8ZGH - chains U and V of the 8 polymer chains in the assembly; structure by electron microscopy, 3.93 A resolution.

Chain U (and V):
Protein: Procollagen galactosyltransferase 1
From: Homo sapiens
Notes: EC 2.4.1.50; chain V of this document is another copy of the same molecule, construct and numbering; everything in this record applies to it too
UniProt: Q8NBJ5 (GT251_HUMAN); residues 30-622 here = UniProt positions 30-622
Chain sequence (653 residues; row label = number of the first residue in the row; numbers below 1 keep their minus sign (Met-27 is residue -27)):
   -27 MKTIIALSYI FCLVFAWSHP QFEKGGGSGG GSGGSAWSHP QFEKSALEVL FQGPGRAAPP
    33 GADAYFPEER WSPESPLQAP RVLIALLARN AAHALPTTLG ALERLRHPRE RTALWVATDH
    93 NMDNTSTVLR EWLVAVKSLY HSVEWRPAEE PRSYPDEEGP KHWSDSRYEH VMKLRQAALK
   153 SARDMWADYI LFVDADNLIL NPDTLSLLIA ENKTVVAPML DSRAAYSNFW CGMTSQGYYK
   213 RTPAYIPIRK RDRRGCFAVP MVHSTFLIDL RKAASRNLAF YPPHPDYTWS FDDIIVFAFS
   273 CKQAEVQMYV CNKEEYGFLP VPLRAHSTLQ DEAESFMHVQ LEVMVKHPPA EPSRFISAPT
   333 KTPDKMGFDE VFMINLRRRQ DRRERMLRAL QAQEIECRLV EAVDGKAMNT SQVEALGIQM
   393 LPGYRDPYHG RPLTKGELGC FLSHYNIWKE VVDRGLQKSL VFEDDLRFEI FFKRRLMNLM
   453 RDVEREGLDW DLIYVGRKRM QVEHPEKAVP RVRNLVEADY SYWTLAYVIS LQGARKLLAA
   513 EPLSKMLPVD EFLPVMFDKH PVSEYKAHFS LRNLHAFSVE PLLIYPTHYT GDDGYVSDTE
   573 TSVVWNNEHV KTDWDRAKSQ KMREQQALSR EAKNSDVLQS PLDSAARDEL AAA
Disordered / not traced: -27 to 35, 623-625
Differences from the reference sequence: initiating methionine (-27); expression tag (-26 to 29, 623-625)
Disulfides: Cys228-Cys283
Glycans and other covalent adducts: N-acetylglucosamine (NAG) linked to Asn184
Ligand contacts: galactose-uridine-5'-diphosphate (GDU): Leu59, Ala60, Arg61, Asp91, Tyr126, Lys133, Trp135, Arg139, His142, Val143, Arg147, Asp166, Ala167, Asp168, His235, Asp265, Ile266, Pro294
From the paper describing this entry:
  - mutagenesis - Y126A, R139A, R147A, D166A, D168A: decreased catalytic activity
  - mutagenesis - R354A, E435A, D437A, T571A: abolished catalytic activity
  - catalytic residues: Asp522 (proposed by the authors, not directly observed)
  - disease-associated variants - L151R, A154P, G377R: decreased catalytic activity (proposed by the authors, not directly observed)

How chain U and chain V interact:
Residue-residue contacts - 42 pairs, chain U then chain V:
  Ser44(U) with Glu277(V), hydrogen bond
  Glu46(U) with Asn184(V); Lys185(V); Thr186(V)
  Ser47(U) with Lys244(V); Ala246(V)
  Pro48(U) with Lys244(V); Ala245(V), hydrogen bond (backbone-backbone)
  Leu49(U) with Arg243(V); Lys244(V)
  Gln50(U) with Arg243(V), hydrogen bond (backbone-backbone); Arg248(V)
  Arg53(U) with Arg53(V); Trp158(V); Asp160(V), salt bridge
  Glu82(U) with Arg248(V), salt bridge
  His113(U) with Asp156(V), hydrogen bond (side chain-backbone); Trp158(V), hydrogen bond
  Asp156(U) with His113(V)
  Met157(U) with Met157(V)
  Trp158(U) with Arg53(V); Val54(V); Thr84(V); His113(V), hydrogen bond; Met157(V), hydrophobic; Trp158(V); Ala159(V), hydrophobic
  Ala159(U) with Trp158(V), hydrophobic
  Asp160(U) with Arg53(V), salt bridge
  Thr186(U) with Glu46(V)
  Thr206(U) with Ala36(V)
  Arg243(U) with Leu49(V); Gln50(V)
  Lys244(U) with Ser47(V); Pro48(V)
  Ala245(U) with Pro48(V), hydrogen bond (backbone-backbone)
  Ala246(U) with Ser47(V)
  Arg248(U) with Gln50(V), hydrogen bond
  Lys274(U) with Arg42(V)
  Glu277(U) with Ser44(V), hydrogen bond
  Gln279(U) with Glu41(V); Arg42(V)
Interface residues without a listed pair, chain U (33 interface residues in all): Arg42, Trp43, Arg83, Thr84, Ala85, Arg155, Ser207, Ala230, Val278
Interface residues without a listed pair, chain V (34 interface residues in all): Arg83, Ala85, Arg155, Leu242, Lys274, Gln279, Tyr281

In short:
Chain U and chain V form an interface of 33 and 34 residues respectively, with 9 hydrogen bonds and 3 salt
bridges. Among the polar pairs are Arg53(U)-Asp160(V), Glu82(U)-Arg248(V) and Ser44(U)-Glu277(V). From the
paper: the catalytic residue Asp522(U); Y126A, R139A and R147A of chain U, among others, reduce catalytic
activity; 12 substitutions were tested in all.
Both chains are Procollagen galactosyltransferase 1 (Homo sapiens). Entry 8ZGH (Human lysine O-link
glycosylation complex, LH3/ColGalT1 in its apo state) was determined by electron microscopy together with
8ZGC, 8ZGE and 8ZGG from the same study.
